Entry 5AM8 (X-ray diffraction, 1.90 A resolution); this record covers chains C and R.

Chain C:
Name: Angiotensin-converting enzyme
Source organism: Homo sapiens
Notes: EC 3.2.1.-, 3.4.15.1; fragment: n domain
UniProtKB: P12821 (ACE_HUMAN); residues 1-629 here correspond to UniProt positions 30-658 (UniProt number = residue number + 29)
Chain sequence (629 residues; numbered 1 to 629; the number before each row is that of its first residue):
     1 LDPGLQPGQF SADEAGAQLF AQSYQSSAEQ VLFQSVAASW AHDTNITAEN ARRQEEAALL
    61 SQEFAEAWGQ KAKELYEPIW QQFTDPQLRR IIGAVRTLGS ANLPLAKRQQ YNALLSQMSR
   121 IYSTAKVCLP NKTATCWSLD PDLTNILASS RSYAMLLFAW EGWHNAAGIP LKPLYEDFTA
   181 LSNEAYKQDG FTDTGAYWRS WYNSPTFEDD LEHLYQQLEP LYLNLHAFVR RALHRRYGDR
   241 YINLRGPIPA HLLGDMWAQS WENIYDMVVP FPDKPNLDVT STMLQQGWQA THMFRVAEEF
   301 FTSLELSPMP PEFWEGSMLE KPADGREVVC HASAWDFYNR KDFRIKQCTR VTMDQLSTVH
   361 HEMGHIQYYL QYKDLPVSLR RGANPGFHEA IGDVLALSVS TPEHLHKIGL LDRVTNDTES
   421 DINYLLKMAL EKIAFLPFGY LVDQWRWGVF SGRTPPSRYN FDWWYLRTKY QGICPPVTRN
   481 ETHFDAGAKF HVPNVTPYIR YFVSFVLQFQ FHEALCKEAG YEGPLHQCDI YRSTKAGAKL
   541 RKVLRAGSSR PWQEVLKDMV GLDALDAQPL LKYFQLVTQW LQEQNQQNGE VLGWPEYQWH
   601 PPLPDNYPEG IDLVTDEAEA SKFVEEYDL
Disordered / not traced: 130-134, 612-629
Sequence notes: engineered mutation Gln9 (Asn38 in P12821), Gln25 (Asn54 in P12821), Gln82 (Asn111 in P12821), Gln117 (Asn146 in P12821), Gln289 (Asn318 in P12821), Arg545 (Gln574 in P12821), Leu576 (Pro605 in P12821), Leu629 (Arg658 in P12821)
Swiss-Prot annotation at these positions:
  - active site: Glu362 (Proton acceptor 1), His491 (Proton donor 1)
  - binding site (chloride): Tyr202, Arg500
  - binding site (Zn(2+)): His361, His365, Glu389
  - site: Asn494 (Not glycosylated)
  - glycosylation (N-linked (GlcNAc...) asparagine): Asn45, Asn131, Asn416, Asn480
Disulfides: Cys128-Cys136, Cys330-Cys348, Cys516-Cys528
Glycans and other covalent adducts: N-acetylglucosamine (NAG) linked to Asn45; glycan linked to Asn416, Asn480
Metal / ion sites: Zn2+: His361, His365, Glu389
Reported in the primary citation:
  - binding site for Beta-amyloid protein 42: Gln259, His331, Ala332, Thr358, Glu362, Lys489, His491, Tyr498, Tyr501
  - specificity-determining residues: Thr358 (proposed by the authors, not directly observed)

Chain R:
Name: Beta-amyloid protein 42
Notes: fragment: fragment 4-10
UniProtKB: P05067 (A4_HUMAN); residues 4-10 here correspond to UniProt positions 675-681 (UniProt number = residue number + 671)
Chain sequence (7 residues; each row starts with the number of its first residue):
     4 FRHDSGY
Disordered / not traced: 4-6, 10

Chain C / chain R interface:
Pairs across the interface (16):
  Gln259(C) with Ser8(R), hydrogen bond (side chain-backbone); Gly9(R)
  His331(C) with Asp7(R), hydrogen bond (side chain-backbone); Gly9(R)
  Ala332(C) with Asp7(R), hydrogen bond (backbone-backbone)
  Thr358(C) with Asp7(R), hydrogen bond
  His361(C) with Asp7(R)
  Glu362(C) with Asp7(R), hydrogen bond (side chain-backbone)
  Phe435(C) with Ser8(R)
  Lys489(C) with Ser8(R), hydrogen bond (side chain-backbone); Gly9(R)
  His491(C) with Asp7(R), hydrogen bond (side chain-backbone); Ser8(R)
  Tyr498(C) with Ser8(R), hydrogen bond (side chain-backbone)
  Tyr501(C) with Asp7(R), hydrogen bond (side chain-backbone); Ser8(R)

Overview:
11 residues of chain C and 3 residues of chain R are in contact, with 9 hydrogen bonds. Among the polar pairs
are Gln259(C)-Ser8(R), His331(C)-Asp7(R) and Thr358(C)-Asp7(R). N-acetylglucosamine is covalently linked to
Asn45(C). From the paper: a binding site for Beta-amyloid protein 42 at Gln259(C), His331(C) and Ala332(C)
among others; the specificity determinant Thr358(C).
Chain C is Angiotensin-converting enzyme (Homo sapiens) and chain R is Beta-amyloid protein 42; the structure,
Crystal structure of the Angiotensin-1 converting enzyme N-domain in complex with amyloid-beta 4-10, was
determined by X-ray diffraction, deposited together with 5AM9, 5AMA, 5AMB and 5AMC.
